PDB entry 7GW9 | X-ray diffraction, 1.75 A resolution | chains A and D

Chain A:
Molecule: B-cell lymphoma 6 protein
Organism: Homo sapiens
UniProtKB: P41182 (BCL6_HUMAN); residues 5-129 here = UniProt positions 5-129
Sequence (128 residues; row label = number of the first residue in the row):
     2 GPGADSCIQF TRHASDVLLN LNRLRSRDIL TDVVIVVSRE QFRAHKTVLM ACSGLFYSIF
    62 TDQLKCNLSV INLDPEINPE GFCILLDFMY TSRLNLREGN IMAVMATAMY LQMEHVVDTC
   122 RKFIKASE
Not modelled in the structure: 2-5
Differences from the reference sequence: expression tag (2-4)
Small-molecule neighbours: A1ACW (5-[(2-chloro-5-fluoropyrimidin-4-yl)amino]-1,3-dihydro-2H-indol-2-one): N21, R24, L25, R28, M51, A52, C53, S54, G55, Y58, Q113, M114, E115
UniProt features mapped onto this chain:
  - mutagenesis: N21 (N21K: Abolishes interaction with NCOR2 and HDAC2, no effect on interaction with CTBP1 and transcriptional autoinhibition; when associated with A-116 and 376-Q--Q-379), S59 (S59A: Abolished ubiquitination by the SCF(FBXL17) complex), H116 (H116A: Abolishes interaction with NCOR2 and HDAC2, no effect on interaction with CTBP1 and transcriptional autoinhibition; when associated with K-21 and 376-Q--Q-379)

Chain D:
Molecule: WVIP tetrapeptide
Sequence (6 residues; each row starts with the number of its first residue; numbering starts at 0):
     0 XWVIPA
Modified residues: ACE (acetyl group) at position 0

How chain A and chain D interact:
Residue-residue contacts - 12 pairs, chain A then chain D:
  C8(A) - P4(D)
  I9(A) - W1(D)  hydrophobic
  I9(A) - V2(D)
  Q10(A) - ACE_0(D)
  Q10(A) - W1(D)
  Q10(A) - V2(D)  hydrogen bond (backbone-backbone)
  Q10(A) - P4(D)
  F11(A) - ACE_0(D)
  F11(A) - W1(D)
  T12(A) - ACE_0(D)  hydrogen bond (backbone-backbone)
  T12(A) - V2(D)
  R13(A) - ACE_0(D)
Interface residues without a listed pair, chain D (5 interface residues in all): I3

Overview:
Chain A and chain D form an interface of 6 and 5 residues respectively, with 2 hydrogen bonds. The backbones
hydrogen-bond at Q10(A)-V2(D) and T12(A)-ACE_0(D). Ligands of chain A: compound A1ACW. Curated annotation
(UniProt) lists 3 mutagenesis sites on chain A.
Chain A is B-cell lymphoma 6 protein (Homo sapiens) and chain D is WVIP tetrapeptide; the structure, Crystal
Structure of B-cell lymphoma 6 protein BTB domain in complex with ligand 5 at 11.61 ..., was determined by
X-ray diffraction, deposited together with 7GUD, 7GUE, 7GUF, 7GUG, 7GUH, 7GUI and 126 further entries.
